Entry 6EQ5 (X-ray diffraction, 1.80 A resolution); this record covers chain A.

Chain A:
Molecule: 7,8-dihydro-8-oxoguanine triphosphatase
From: Homo sapiens
Notes: EC 3.6.1.55, 3.6.1.56
UniProt: P36639 (8ODP_HUMAN); residues 1-156 here correspond to UniProt positions 42-197 (UniProt number = residue number + 41)
Sequence (182 residues; numbered -25 to 156; the number before each row is that of its first residue; numbers below 1 keep their minus sign (Met-25 is residue -25)):
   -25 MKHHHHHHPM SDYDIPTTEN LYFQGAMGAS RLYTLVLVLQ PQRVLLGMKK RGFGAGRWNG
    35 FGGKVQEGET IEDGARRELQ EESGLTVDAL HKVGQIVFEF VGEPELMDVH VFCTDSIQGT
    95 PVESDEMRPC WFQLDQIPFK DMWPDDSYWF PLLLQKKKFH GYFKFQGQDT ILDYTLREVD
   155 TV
Unresolved in the structure: -25 to 1
Sequence notes: initiating methionine (-25); expression tag (-24 to 0)
Small-molecule neighbours: 1H-benzimidazol-2-amine (AX7): Leu9, Phe27, Asn33, Phe72, Phe74, Met81, Trp117, Asp119, Asp120, Trp123
Reported in the primary citation:
  - binding site for 1H-benzimidazol-2-amine: Asp120

Summary:
Bound to chain A: 1H-benzimidazol-2-amine. The paper reports a binding site for 1H-benzimidazol-2-amine at
Asp120.
Chain A is 7,8-dihydro-8-oxoguanine triphosphatase (Homo sapiens); the structure, MTH1 in complex with
fragment 4, was determined by X-ray diffraction, deposited together with 6EQ2, 6EQ3, 6EQ4, 6EQ6 and 6EQ7.
